Entry 5J7P (X-ray diffraction, 1.85 A resolution); this record covers chains A and B of the 3 polymer chains in the assembly.

== Chain A (and B) ==
Name: Macrophage migration inhibitory factor
Organism: Homo sapiens
Notes: EC 5.3.2.1, 5.3.3.12; chain B of this document is another copy of the same molecule, construct and numbering; everything in this record applies to it too
Reference sequence: P14174 (MIF_HUMAN); residues 1-114 here correspond to UniProt positions 2-115 (UniProt number = residue number + 1)
Chain sequence (114 residues; row label = number of the first residue in the row):
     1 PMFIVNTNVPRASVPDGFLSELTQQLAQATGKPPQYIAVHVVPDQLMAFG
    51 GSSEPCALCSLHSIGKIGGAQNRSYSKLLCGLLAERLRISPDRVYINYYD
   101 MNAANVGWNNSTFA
Glycans and other covalent adducts: compound 6H1 linked to Pro-1
Residues lining bound ligands:
  - 6H1 (6-{[4-(trifluoromethyl)phenyl]methyl}-2H-1,3-benzodioxol-5-ol), molecule 1: Met-2, Lys-32, Tyr-36, His-62, Ser-63, Ile-64, Met-101, Val-106, Phe-113
  - 6H1, molecule 2: Tyr-95, Ile-96, Asn-97
Curated features (UniProtKB/Swiss-Prot):
  - active site: Pro-1 (Proton acceptor)
  - binding site (substrate): Lys-32, Ile-64, Asn-97
  - modified residue: Lys-77 (N6-acetyllysine)

== Interface between chain A and chain B ==
Pairs across the interface - 59 pairs, chain A then chain B:
  Asn-6(A) / His-40(B)
  Gln-45(A) / His-40(B)  hydrogen bond
  Gln-45(A) / Val-42(B)
  Leu-46(A) / Arg-11(B)
  Leu-46(A) / Leu-19(B)  hydrophobic
  Leu-46(A) / His-40(B)
  Leu-46(A) / Val-41(B)  hydrogen bond (backbone-backbone)
  Met-47(A) / Leu-19(B)
  Met-47(A) / Val-39(B)
  Met-47(A) / His-40(B)
  Ala-48(A) / Leu-19(B)
  Ala-48(A) / Ala-38(B)
  Ala-48(A) / Val-39(B)  hydrogen bond (backbone-backbone)
  Phe-49(A) / Ile-37(B)
  Phe-49(A) / Trp-108(B)
  Gly-50(A) / Pro-34(B)
  Gly-50(A) / Gln-35(B)
  Gly-50(A) / Ile-37(B)  hydrogen bond (backbone-backbone)
  Gly-51(A) / Thr-23(B)
  Leu-58(A) / Met-2(B)  hydrophobic
  Leu-58(A) / Ala-38(B)  hydrophobic
  Leu-58(A) / His-40(B)
  Ile-67(A) / Asn-105(B)
  Asn-72(A) / Ala-104(B)  hydrogen bond (side chain-backbone)
  Asn-72(A) / Asn-105(B)  hydrogen bond
  Asn-72(A) / Thr-112(B)
  Arg-73(A) / Asn-110(B)
  Arg-73(A) / Ser-111(B)
  Arg-73(A) / Thr-112(B)
  Ser-76(A) / Gly-107(B)
  Ser-76(A) / Asn-110(B)
  Ser-76(A) / Ser-111(B)  hydrogen bond (side chain-backbone)
  Ser-76(A) / Thr-112(B)
  Lys-77(A) / Asn-110(B)  hydrogen bond (backbone-backbone)
  Cys-80(A) / Asn-110(B)  hydrogen bond (side chain-backbone)
  Gly-81(A) / Asn-110(B)
  Pro-91(A) / Asn-109(B)  hydrogen bond (backbone-backbone)
  Pro-91(A) / Asn-110(B)
  Asp-92(A) / Trp-108(B)  hydrogen bond (backbone-side chain)
  Asp-92(A) / Asn-109(B)
  Val-94(A) / Gly-107(B)
  Val-94(A) / Trp-108(B)
  Tyr-95(A) / Tyr-36(B)  hydrogen bond (side chain-backbone)
  Tyr-95(A) / Ala-38(B)  hydrophobic
  Tyr-95(A) / Gly-107(B)
  Tyr-95(A) / Trp-108(B)
  Tyr-95(A) / Phe-113(B)  hydrophobic
  Ile-96(A) / Asn-105(B)
  Ile-96(A) / Val-106(B)
  Ile-96(A) / Gly-107(B)  hydrogen bond (backbone-backbone)
  Asn-97(A) / Met-2(B)
  Asn-97(A) / His-62(B)
  Asn-97(A) / Met-101(B)
  Asn-97(A) / Asn-105(B)
  Tyr-98(A) / Met-101(B)
  Tyr-98(A) / Asn-105(B)  hydrogen bond (backbone-backbone)
  Tyr-98(A) / Gly-107(B)
  Tyr-99(A) / His-62(B)  hydrogen bond
  Tyr-99(A) / Tyr-99(B)
Also at the interface, not in a pair above, chain A (25 interface residues in all): Arg-93
Also at the interface, not in a pair above, chain B (30 interface residues in all): Pro-1, Val-14, Ser-20, Ala-114

== Summary ==
25 residues of chain A face 30 of chain B across their interface, with 15 hydrogen bonds. Polar contacts
include Gln-45(A)/His-40(B), Asn-72(A)/Ala-104(B) and Asn-72(A)/Asn-105(B). Chain A binds compound 6H1.
Compound 6H1 is covalently linked to Pro-1(A).
Both chains are Macrophage migration inhibitory factor (Homo sapiens). Entry 5J7P (Macrophage Migration
Inhibitory Factor bound to Covalent Inhibitor RDR03785) was determined by X-ray diffraction (same publication
as 5J7Q).
